PDB entry 1ZVG | X-ray diffraction, 1.20 A resolution | chain A

# Chain A
Protein: Alpha-like neurotoxin BmK-I
Organism: Mesobuthus martensii
UniProtKB: P45697 (SCX1_MESMA); aligned to UniProt positions 19-82 over residues 3-66 (the alignment contains insertions or deletions, so no single offset holds)
Amino-acid sequence (66 residues; numbered 1 to 66; the number before each row is that of its first residue):
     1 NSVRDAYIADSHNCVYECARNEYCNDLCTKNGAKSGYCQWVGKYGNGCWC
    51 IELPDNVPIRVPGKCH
Disulfides: Cys-14/Cys-65, Cys-18/Cys-38, Cys-24/Cys-48, Cys-28/Cys-50
Differences from the reference sequence: cloning artifact (1-2); engineered mutation Asp-10 (Lys27 in P45697), Ser-11 (Pro28 in P45697)

# In short
Chain A is Alpha-like neurotoxin BmK-I (Mesobuthus martensii); the structure, Crystal Structure Of Mutant
K8DP9S Of Scorpion alpha-Like Neurotoxin Bmk M1 From Buthus Martensii Karsch, was determined by X-ray
diffraction together with 1ZU3, 1ZUT, 1ZVE, 1ZYV and 1ZYW from the same study.
